7EJ0 - chains A and H of the 5 polymer chains in the assembly; structure by electron microscopy, 3.20 A resolution.

[Chain A]
Protein: Guanine nucleotide-binding protein G(o) subunit alpha
From: Homo sapiens
Reference sequence: P09471 (GNAO_HUMAN); residue numbers follow UniProt; this construct covers 1-354
Amino-acid sequence (354 residues; numbered 1 to 354; the number before each row is that of its first residue):
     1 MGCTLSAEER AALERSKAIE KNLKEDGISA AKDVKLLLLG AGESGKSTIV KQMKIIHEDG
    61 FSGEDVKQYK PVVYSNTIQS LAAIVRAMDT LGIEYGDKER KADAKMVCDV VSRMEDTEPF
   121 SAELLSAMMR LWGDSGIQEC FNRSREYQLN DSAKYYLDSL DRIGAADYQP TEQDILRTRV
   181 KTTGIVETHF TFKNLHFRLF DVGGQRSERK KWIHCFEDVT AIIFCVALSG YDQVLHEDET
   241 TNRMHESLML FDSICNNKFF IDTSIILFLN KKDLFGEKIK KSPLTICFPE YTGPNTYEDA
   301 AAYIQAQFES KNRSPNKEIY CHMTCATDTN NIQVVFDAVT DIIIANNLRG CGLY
Disordered / not traced: 1-3, 55-181, 235-241
Curated features (UniProtKB/Swiss-Prot):
  - region: Lys35 to Thr48 (G1 motif), Asp174 to Thr182 (G2 motif), Phe197 to Arg206 (G3 motif), Ile266 to Asp273 (G4 motif), Thr324 to Thr329 (G5 motif)
  - binding site (GTP): Glu43, Lys46, Ser47, Thr48, Ser152, Leu176, Arg177, Thr178, Arg179, Asn270, Asp273, Cys325
  - binding site (Mg(2+)): Ser47, Thr182
  - modified residue: Arg179 (ADP-ribosylarginine), Gln205 (5-glutamyl histamine), Cys351 (ADP-ribosylcysteine)
  - lipidation: Gly2 (N-myristoyl glycine), Cys3 (S-palmitoyl cysteine), Cys351 (S-palmitoyl cysteine)
  - natural variant: Gly40 (G40R: In DEE17 and NEDIM; G40W: Found in a patient with intractable early-onset epilepsy), Ser47 (S47G: In NEDIM), Gln52 (Q52P: Found in a patient with intractable early-onset epilepsy; Q52R: In DEE17), Ile56 (I56T: In NEDIM), Asp174 (D174G: In DEE17), Thr191 to Phe197 (deletion: In DEE17), Gly203 (G203R: In DEE17), Arg209 (R209C: In DEE17 and NEDIM; R209G: In NEDIM; R209H: In NEDIM; R209L: In NEDIM), Ala227 (A227V: In NEDIM), Glu246 (E246G: In NEDIM; E246K: In NEDIM), Ile279 (I279N: In DEE17)
  - mutagenesis: Cys351 (C351A: Strong loss of binding to ADGRG3)

[Chain H]
Protein: scFv16
From: Mus musculus
Notes: antibody fragment or engineered binder
Amino-acid sequence (307 residues; row label = number of the first residue in the row; note: 3 numbers in that range are skipped by the numbering (no residue carries them; nothing is unmodelled there); a row labelled like 120A-120O holds insertion residues (120A, then the next letters in order); numbers below 1 keep their minus sign (Met-37 is residue -37)):
   -37 MLLVNQSHQG FNKEHTSKMV SAIVLYVLLA AAAHSAFADV QLVESGGGLV QPGGSRKLSC
    23 SASGFAFSSF GMHWVRQAPE KGLEWVAYIS SGSGTIYYAD TVKGRFTISR DDPKNTLFLQ
    83 MTSLRSEDTA MYYCVRSIYY YGSSPFDFWG QGTTLTVS
120A-120O SGGGGSGGGGSGGGG
   124 SDIVMTQATS SVPVTPGESV SISCRSSKSL LHSNGNTYLY WFLQRPGQSP QLLIYRMSNL
   184 ASGVPDRFSG SGSGTAFTLT ISRLEAEDVG VYYCMQHLEY PLTFGAGTKL ELKGSLEVLF
   244 QGPAAAHHHH HHHH
Disordered / not traced: -37 to 0, 120A-120O, 237-257
Cystine bridges: Cys22-Cys96, Cys147-Cys217

[Interface between chain A and chain H]
Pairs across the interface (19; chain A residue first):
  Leu5(A) - His155(H)  hydrogen bond (backbone-side chain)
  Ser6(A) - His155(H)  hydrogen bond
  Ser6(A) - Asn157(H)
  Ala7(A) - His220(H)
  Ala7(A) - Leu221(H)
  Glu8(A) - Tyr101(H)
  Glu8(A) - Pro107(H)
  Glu8(A) - Tyr161(H)
  Glu8(A) - Tyr163(H)  hydrogen bond
  Glu8(A) - Arg179(H)  salt bridge
  Glu8(A) - His220(H)
  Glu9(A) - Asn157(H)  hydrogen bond
  Glu9(A) - Tyr161(H)
  Arg10(A) - Tyr59(H)  hydrogen bond
  Ala11(A) - Tyr101(H)  hydrophobic
  Ala12(A) - Tyr101(H)
  Glu14(A) - Ser52(H)  hydrogen bond
  Glu14(A) - Gly56(H)
  Glu14(A) - Thr57(H)  hydrogen bond
Other interface residues (no listed pair), chain A (10 interface residues in all): Arg15
Other interface residues (no listed pair), chain H (18 interface residues in all): Gly54, Ile100, Tyr102, Glu222, Tyr223

[Summary]
10 residues of chain A face 18 of chain H across their interface; the contacts include 7 hydrogen bonds and 1
salt bridge. Polar contacts include Glu8(A)-Arg179(H), Leu5(A)-His155(H) and Ser6(A)-His155(H).
Chain A is Guanine nucleotide-binding protein G(o) subunit alpha (Homo sapiens) and chain H is scFv16 (Mus
musculus); the structure, Structure of the alpha2A-adrenergic receptor GoA signaling complex, was determined
by electron microscopy (same publication as 7EJ8, 7EJA and 7EJK).
